PDB entry 4Z2D | X-ray diffraction, 3.38 A resolution | chains C and B of the 8 polymer chains in the assembly

# Chain C
Molecule: DNA gyrase subunit B
Organism: Streptococcus pneumoniae
Notes: EC 5.99.1.3
UniProtKB: Q59957 (Q59957_STREE); numbering as in UniProt (aligned over 404-648)
Amino-acid sequence (269 residues; each row starts with the number of its first residue):
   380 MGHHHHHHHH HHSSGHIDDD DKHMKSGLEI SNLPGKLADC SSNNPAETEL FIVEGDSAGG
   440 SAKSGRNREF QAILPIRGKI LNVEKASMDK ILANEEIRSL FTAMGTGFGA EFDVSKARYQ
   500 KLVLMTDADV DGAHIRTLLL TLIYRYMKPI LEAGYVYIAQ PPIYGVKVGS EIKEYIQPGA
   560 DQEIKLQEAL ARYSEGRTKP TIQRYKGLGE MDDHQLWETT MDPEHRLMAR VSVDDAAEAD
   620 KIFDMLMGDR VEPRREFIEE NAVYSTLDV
Disordered / not traced: 380-400, 542-586, 644-648
Construct notes: initiating methionine (380); expression tag (381-403)
Residues lining bound ligands: Levofloxacin (LFX; (3S)-9-fluoro-3-methyl-10-(4-methylpiperazin-1-yl)-7-oxo-2,3-dihydro-7H-[1,4]oxazino[2,3,4-ij]quinoline-6-carboxylic acid): Arg-456, Gly-457, Glu-475

# Chain B
Molecule: DNA gyrase subunit A
Organism: Streptococcus pneumoniae
Notes: EC 5.99.1.3
UniProtKB: Q9R867 (Q9R867_STREE); residue numbers follow UniProt; this construct covers 1-493
Amino-acid sequence (499 residues; each row starts with the number of its first residue):
     1 MQDKNLVNVN LTKEMKASFI DYAMSVIVAR ALPDVRDGLK PVHRRILYGM NELGVTPDKP
    61 HKKSARITGD VMGKYHPHGD SSIYEAMVRM AQWWSYRYML VDGHGNFGSM DGDSAAAQRY
   121 TEARMSKIAL EMLRDINKNT VDFVDNYDAN EREPLVLPAR FPNLLVNGAT GIAVGMATNI
   181 PPHNLGETID AVKLVMDNPE VTTKDLMEVL PGPDFPTGAL VMGKSGIHKA YETGKGSIVL
   241 RSRTEIETTK TGRERIVVTE FPYMVNKTKV HEHIVRLVQE KRIEGITAVR DESNREGVRF
   301 VIEVKRDASA NVILNNLFKM TQMQTNFGFN MLAIQNGIPK ILSLRQILDA YIEHQKEVVV
   361 RRTRFDKEKA EARAHILEGL LIALDHIDEV IRIIRASETD AEAQAELMSK FKLSERQSQA
   421 ILDMRLRRLT GLERDKIQSE YDDLLALIAD LADILAKPER VSQIIKDELD EVKRKFSDKR
   481 RTELMVGQIL SLEHHHHHH
Disordered / not traced: 1, 246-255, 299, 303-305, 487-499
Construct notes: expression tag (494-499)

# How chain C and chain B interact
Residue-residue contacts (42; chain C residue first):
  Val-509(C) / Asp-21(B)
  Val-509(C) / Tyr-22(B)
  Val-509(C) / Ser-25(B)
  Val-509(C) / Arg-30(B)
  Asp-510(C) / Arg-30(B)  salt bridge
  Ala-512(C) / Ser-18(B)
  His-513(C) / Tyr-22(B)  hydrogen bond
  Arg-515(C) / Ser-18(B)
  Thr-516(C) / Met-15(B)
  Thr-516(C) / Ser-18(B)
  Leu-519(C) / Met-15(B)  hydrophobic
  Tyr-523(C) / Leu-11(B)  hydrophobic
  Ile-537(C) / Glu-14(B)
  Pro-602(C) / Gln-2(B)
  Pro-602(C) / Lys-4(B)  hydrogen bond (backbone-backbone)
  Arg-605(C) / Asn-5(B)
  Leu-606(C) / Asn-5(B)
  Met-607(C) / Asn-5(B)
  Met-607(C) / Leu-6(B)
  Met-607(C) / Val-7(B)  hydrogen bond (backbone-backbone)
  Ala-608(C) / Val-7(B)
  Arg-609(C) / Val-7(B)  hydrogen bond (backbone-backbone)
  Arg-609(C) / Asn-8(B)
  Arg-609(C) / Val-9(B)  hydrogen bond (backbone-backbone)
  Val-610(C) / Val-9(B)
  Ser-611(C) / Asn-8(B)  hydrogen bond
  Ser-611(C) / Val-9(B)  hydrogen bond (backbone-backbone)
  Ser-611(C) / Asn-10(B)
  Ser-611(C) / Leu-11(B)  hydrogen bond (backbone-backbone)
  Phe-622(C) / Leu-11(B)  hydrophobic
  Phe-622(C) / Met-15(B)  hydrophobic
  Leu-625(C) / Met-15(B)
  Leu-625(C) / Phe-19(B)
  Val-630(C) / Gly-175(B)
  Arg-633(C) / Phe-19(B)
  Arg-634(C) / Gly-175(B)
  Ile-637(C) / Phe-19(B)  hydrophobic
  Ile-637(C) / Ala-23(B)  hydrophobic
  Ile-637(C) / Val-174(B)
  Tyr-643(C) / Gly-337(B)
  Tyr-643(C) / Ile-338(B)  hydrophobic
  Tyr-643(C) / Pro-339(B)
Also at the interface, not in a pair above, chain C (30 interface residues in all): Glu-428, Thr-520, Met-626, Phe-636, Asn-640, Ala-641
Also at the interface, not in a pair above, chain B (28 interface residues in all): Asp-3, Lys-16, Ile-20, Met-24, Ile-27

# Summary
Chain C and chain B form an interface of 30 and 28 residues respectively; the contacts include 8 hydrogen
bonds and 1 salt bridge. Polar pairs include Asp-510(C)/Arg-30(B), His-513(C)/Tyr-22(B) and
Ser-611(C)/Asn-8(B). Chain C binds Levofloxacin.
Chain C is DNA gyrase subunit B and chain B is DNA gyrase subunit A, both from Streptococcus pneumoniae; the
structure, Quinolone(Levofloxacin)-DNA cleavage complex of gyrase from S. pneumoniae, was determined by X-ray
diffraction.
